PDB entry 7V2Q | electron microscopy, 3.24 A resolution | chains A and H of the 23 polymer chains in the assembly

# Chain A
Molecule: 16s ribosomal RNA
Organism: Thermus thermophilus HB8
Sequence (1522 nucleotides; row label = number of the first residue in the row):
     1 UUUGUUGGAG AGUUUGAUCC UGGCUCAGGG UGAACGCUGG CGGCGUGCCU AAGACAUGCA
    61 AGUCGUGCGG GCCGCGGGGU UUUACUCCGU GGUCAGCGGC GGACGGGUGA GUAACGCGUG
   121 GGUGACCUAC CCGGAAGAGG GGGACAACCC GGGGAAACUC GGGCUAAUCC CCCAUGUGGA
   181 CCCGCCCCUU GGGGUGUGUC CAAAGGGCUU UGCCCGCUUC CGGAUGGGCC CGCGUCCCAU
   241 CAGCUAGUUG GUGGGGUAAU GGCCCACCAA GGCGACGACG GGUAGCCGGU CUGAGAGGAU
   301 GGCCGGCCAC AGGGGCACUG AGACACGGGC CCCACUCCUA CGGGAGGCAG CAGUUAGGAA
   361 UCUUCCGCAA UGGGCGCAAG CCUGACGGAG CGACGCCGCU UGGAGGAAGA AGCCCUUCGG
   421 GGUGUAAACU CCUGAACCCG GGACGAAACC CCCGACGAGG GGACUGACGG UACCGGGGUA
   481 AUAGCGCCGG CCAACUCCGU GCCAGCAGCC GCGGUAAUAC GGAGGGCGCG AGCGUUACCC
   541 GGAUUCACUG GGCGUAAAGG GCGUGUAGGC GGCCUGGGGC GUCCCAUGUG AAAGACCACG
   601 GCUCAACCGU GGGGGAGCGU GGGAUACGCU CAGGCUAGAC GGUGGGAGAG GGUGGUGGAA
   661 UUCCCGGAGU AGCGGUGAAA UGCGCAGAUA CCGGGAGGAA CGCCGAUGGC GAAGGCAGCC
   721 ACCUGGUCCA CCCGUGACGC UGAGGCGCGA AAGCGUGGGG AGCAAACCGG AUUAGAUACC
   781 CGGGUAGUCC ACGCCCUAAA CGAUGCGCGC UAGGUCUCUG GGUCUCCUGG GGGCCGAAGC
   841 UAACGCGUUA AGCGCGCCGC CUGGGGAGUA CGGCCGCAAG GCUGAAACUC AAAGGAAUUG
   901 ACGGGGGCCC GCACAAGCGG UGGAGCAUGU GGUUUAAUUC GAAGCAACGC GAAGAACCUU
   961 ACCAGGCCUU GACAUGCUAG GGAACCCGGG UGAAAGCCUG GGGUGCCCCG CGAGGGGAGC
  1021 CCUAGCACAG GUGCUGCAUG GCCGUCGUCA GCUCGUGCCG UGAGGUGUUG GGUUAAGUCC
  1081 CGCAACGAGC GCAACCCCCG CCGUUAGUUG CCAGCGGUUC GGCCGGGCAC UCUAACGGGA
  1141 CUGCCCGCGA AAGCGGGAGG AAGGAGGGGA CGACGUCUGG UCAGCAUGGC CCUUACGGCC
  1201 UGGGCGACAC ACGUGCUACA AUGCCCACUA CAAAGCGAUG CCACCCGGCA ACGGGGAGCU
  1261 AAUCGCAAAA AGGUGGGCCC AGUUCGGAUU GGGGUCUGCA ACCCGACCCC AUGAAGCCGG
  1321 AAUCGCUAGU AAUCGCGGAU CAGCCAUGCC GCGGUGAAUA CGUUCCCGGG CCUUGUACAC
  1381 ACCGCCCGUC ACGCCAUGGG AGCGGGCUCU ACCCGAAGUC GCCGGGAGCC UACGGGCAGG
  1441 CGCCGAGGGU AGGGCCCGUG ACUGGGGCGA AGUCGUAACA AGGUAGCUGU ACCGGAAGGU
  1501 GCGGCUGGAU CACCUCCUUU CU
Not modelled in the structure: 1-4, 773-779, 1379-1484, 1509-1522
From the paper describing this entry:
  - mutagenesis - A901G: decreased catalytic activity

# Chain H
Molecule: 30S ribosomal protein S8
Organism: Thermus thermophilus HB8
Reference sequence: P0DOY9 (RS8_THET8); numbering as in UniProt (aligned over 1-138)
Chain sequence (138 residues; each row starts with the number of its first residue):
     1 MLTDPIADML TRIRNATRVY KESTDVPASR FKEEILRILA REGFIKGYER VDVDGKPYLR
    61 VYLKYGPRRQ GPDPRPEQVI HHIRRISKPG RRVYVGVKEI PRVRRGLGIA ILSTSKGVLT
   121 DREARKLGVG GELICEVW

# How chain A and chain H interact
Pairs across the interface (69; chain A residue first):
  U5(A) with Arg102(H), hydrogen bond to the base; Arg105(H), hydrogen bond to the base
  C548(A) with Arg91(H), hydrogen bond to the sugar
  C570(A) with Pro89(H), phosphate contact; Gly90(H), sugar contact
  G571(A) with Met1(H), sugar contact; Leu2(H), sugar contact; Thr3(H), sugar contact; Pro89(H), phosphate contact; Arg92(H), salt bridge to the phosphate
  C573(A) with Ala28(H), phosphate contact; Ser29(H), hydrogen bond to the phosphate
  C574(A) with Ser29(H), phosphate contact; Arg30(H), phosphate contact
  U575(A) with Arg30(H), salt bridge to the phosphate
  G581(A) with Tyr94(H), hydrogen bond to the base
  U582(A) with Tyr94(H), phosphate contact
  C583(A) with Val95(H), sugar contact; Gly96(H), phosphate contact; Val129(H), sugar contact; Gly130(H), hydrogen bond to the sugar; Gly131(H), sugar contact
  C584(A) with Gly96(H), phosphate contact; Val97(H), hydrogen bond to the phosphate; Gly128(H), sugar contact
  G615(A) with Lys98(H), phosphate contact
  A624(A) with Ser115(H), hydrogen bond to the base
  U625(A) with Ser115(H), sugar contact
  A626(A) with Phe31(H), sugar contact; Ser113(H), base contact; Thr114(H), base contact; Ser115(H), base contact; Gly117(H), sugar contact
  C627(A) with Phe31(H), sugar contact; Arg92(H), hydrogen bond to the sugar; Glu132(H), hydrogen bond to the sugar
  G628(A) with Arg92(H), sugar contact
  U636(A) with Lys56(H), phosphate contact
  A637(A) with Lys56(H), salt bridge to the phosphate
  G739(A) with Met1(H), base contact
  G807(A) with Met1(H), hydrogen bond to the sugar
  C808(A) with Met1(H), hydrogen bond to the sugar; Leu2(H), sugar contact
  G809(A) with Leu2(H), sugar contact; Asp8(H), hydrogen bond to the sugar; Thr11(H), base contact; Arg12(H), hydrogen bond to the sugar; Asn15(H), base contact
  C810(A) with Arg12(H), sugar contact; Asn15(H), hydrogen bond to the base
  U811(A) with Val19(H), sugar contact; Lys21(H), phosphate contact
  A812(A) with Lys21(H), salt bridge to the phosphate
  A838(A) with Arg18(H), hydrogen bond to the sugar; Arg75(H), hydrogen bond to the phosphate
  G839(A) with Arg75(H), salt bridge to the phosphate
  G852(A) with Asn15(H), base contact
  C853(A) with Arg14(H), hydrogen bond to the sugar; Asn15(H), hydrogen bond to the sugar; Arg18(H), sugar contact
  G854(A) with Ala7(H), sugar contact; Thr11(H), sugar contact; Arg14(H), hydrogen bond to the phosphate
  C855(A) with Thr3(H), hydrogen bond to the sugar; Asp4(H), sugar contact; Lys88(H), salt bridge to the phosphate
  G856(A) with Thr3(H), sugar contact; Lys88(H), phosphate contact; Pro89(H), phosphate contact
Interface residues without a listed pair, chain A (38 interface residues in all): G572, G638, C740, A837, C857
Interface residues without a listed pair, chain H (43 interface residues in all): Pro5, Pro57, Val118

# Overview
38 residues of chain A and 43 residues of chain H are in contact, with 21 hydrogen bonds and 6 salt bridges.
Among the polar pairs are U5(A)-Arg102(H), U5(A)-Arg105(H) and G581(A)-Tyr94(H). The paper reports that A901G
of chain A reduces catalytic activity.
Here chain A is 16s ribosomal RNA and chain H is 30S ribosomal protein S8, both from Thermus thermophilus HB8.
Entry 7V2Q (T.thermophilus 30S ribosome with KsgA, class K6) was determined by electron microscopy together
with 7V2L, 7V2M, 7V2N, 7V2O and 7V2P from the same study.
